PDB entry 4PEU | X-ray diffraction, 1.80 A resolution | chain A

Chain A:
Protein: Uncharacterized protein
From: Clostridium thermocellum
UniProt: A3DHD2 (A3DHD2_CLOTH); residues 2-286 here = UniProt positions 2-286
Chain sequence (313 residues; each row starts with the number of its first residue; numbers below 1 keep their minus sign (Met-4 is residue -4)):
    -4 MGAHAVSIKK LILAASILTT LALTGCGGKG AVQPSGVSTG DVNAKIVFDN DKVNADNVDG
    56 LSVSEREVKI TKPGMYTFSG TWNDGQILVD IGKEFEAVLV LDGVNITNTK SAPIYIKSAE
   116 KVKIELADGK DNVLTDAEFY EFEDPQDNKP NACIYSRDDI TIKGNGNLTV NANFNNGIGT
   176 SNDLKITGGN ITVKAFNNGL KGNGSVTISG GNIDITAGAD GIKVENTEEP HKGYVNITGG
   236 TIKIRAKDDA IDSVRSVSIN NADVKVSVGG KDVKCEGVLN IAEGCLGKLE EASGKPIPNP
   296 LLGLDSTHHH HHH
Not modelled in the structure: -4 to 35, 286-308
Differences from the reference sequence: expression tag (-4 to 1, 287-308); engineered mutation Gly199 (Asp in A3DHD2), Gly213 (Glu in A3DHD2)
Bound ions: Ca2+ site 1: Asp123, Arg152, Asp153, Asn177; Ca2+ site 2: Asp154, Asp178; Ca2+ site 3: Asp215, Asp243, Asp244, Asp247
Swiss-Prot annotation at these positions:
  - binding site (Ca(2+)): Arg152, Asp153, Asp154, Asn177, Asp178, Asp215, Asp243, Asp244, Asp247
  - lipidation: Cys21 (N-palmitoyl cysteine)

In short:
Asp123, Arg152, Asp153 and Asn177 coordinate Ca2+ site 1. Asp154 and Asp178 form the Ca2+ site 2. Curated
annotation (UniProt) lists 9 Ca2+-binding residues.
Chain A is Uncharacterized protein (Clostridium thermocellum); the structure, Structure of the polysaccharide
lyase-like protein Cthe_2159 from C. thermocellum, native form with Calcium bound, was determined by X-ray
diffraction (same publication as 4PHB).
